3LWO - chains B and C of the 5 polymer chains in the assembly; structure by X-ray diffraction, 2.85 A resolution.

[Chain B]
Molecule: Ribosome biogenesis protein Nop10
From: Pyrococcus furiosus
UniProtKB: Q8U1R4 (NOP10_PYRFU); residues 1-60 here = UniProt positions 1-60
Sequence (60 residues; each row starts with the number of its first residue):
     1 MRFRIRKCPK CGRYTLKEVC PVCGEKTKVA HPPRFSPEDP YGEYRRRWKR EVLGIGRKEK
Not modelled in the structure: 1-2, 56-60
Bound ions: Zn2+ near Cys11 (its only coordinating residue here)

[Chain C]
Molecule: 50S ribosomal protein L7Ae
From: Pyrococcus furiosus
UniProtKB: Q8U160 (RL7A_PYRFU); residues 2-124 here correspond to UniProt positions 1-123 (UniProt number = residue number - 1)
Sequence (123 residues; numbered 2 to 124; the number before each row is that of its first residue):
     2 MAKPSYVKFE VPKELAEKAL QAVEIARDTG KIRKGTNETT KAVERGQAKL VIIAEDVDPE
    62 EIVAHLPPLC EEKEIPYIYV PSKKELGAAA GIEVAAASVA IIEPGKARDL VEEIAMKVKE
   122 LMK
Not modelled in the structure: 2-3, 124

[Interface between chain B and chain C]
Contacting residue pairs - 21 pairs, chain B then chain C:
  Arg6(B) with Asp59(C), salt bridge
  Lys28(B) with Asp59(C)
  Val29(B) with Asp59(C), hydrogen bond (backbone-side chain)
  Pro33(B) with Pro60(C), hydrophobic; Glu62(C)
  Tyr41(B) with Asn38(C), hydrogen bond; Thr41(C); Lys42(C), hydrogen bond; His66(C)
  Tyr44(B) with Pro69(C); Leu70(C); Glu73(C)
  Arg45(B) with Glu62(C)
  Arg47(B) with Glu73(C), salt bridge
  Trp48(B) with Ser6(C), hydrogen bond; Glu61(C); Glu62(C); Ala65(C), hydrophobic; Pro69(C), hydrophobic
  Lys49(B) with Glu62(C), salt bridge
  Glu51(B) with Lys9(C), salt bridge
Other interface residues (no listed pair), chain B (12 interface residues in all): Val52
Other interface residues (no listed pair), chain C (16 interface residues in all): Tyr7, Glu45

[In short]
12 residues of chain B and 16 residues of chain C are in contact, with 4 hydrogen bonds and 4 salt bridges.
Polar pairs include Arg6(B)-Asp59(C), Arg47(B)-Glu73(C) and Lys49(B)-Glu62(C).
Chain B is Ribosome biogenesis protein Nop10 and chain C is 50S ribosomal protein L7Ae, both from Pyrococcus
furiosus; the structure, Structure of H/ACA RNP bound to a substrate RNA containing 5BrU, was determined by
X-ray diffraction (same publication as 3LWP).
